5YTH - chains A and B of the 3 polymer chains in the assembly; structure by X-ray diffraction, 2.53 A resolution.

Chain A:
Protein: DNA polymerase I, thermostable
From: Thermus aquaticus
Notes: EC 2.7.7.7; fragment: large fragment
Reference sequence: P19821 (DPO1_THEAQ); residue numbers follow UniProt; this construct covers 294-832
Chain sequence (539 residues; numbered 294 to 832; the number before each row is that of its first residue):
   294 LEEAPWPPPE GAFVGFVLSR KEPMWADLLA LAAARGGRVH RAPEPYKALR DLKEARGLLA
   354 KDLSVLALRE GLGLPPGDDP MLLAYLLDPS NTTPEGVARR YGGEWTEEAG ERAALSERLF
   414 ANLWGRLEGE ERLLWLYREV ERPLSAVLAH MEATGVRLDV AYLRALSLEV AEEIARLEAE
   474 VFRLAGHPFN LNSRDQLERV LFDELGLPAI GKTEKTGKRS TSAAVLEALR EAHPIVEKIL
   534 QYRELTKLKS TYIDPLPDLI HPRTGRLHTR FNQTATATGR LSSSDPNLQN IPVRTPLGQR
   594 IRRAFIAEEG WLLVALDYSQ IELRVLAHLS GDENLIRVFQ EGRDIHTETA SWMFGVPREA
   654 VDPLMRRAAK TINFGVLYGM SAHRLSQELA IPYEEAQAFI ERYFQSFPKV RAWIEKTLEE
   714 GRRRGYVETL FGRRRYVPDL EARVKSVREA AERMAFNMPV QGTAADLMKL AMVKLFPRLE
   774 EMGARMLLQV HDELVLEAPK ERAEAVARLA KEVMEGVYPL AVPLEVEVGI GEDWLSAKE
Bound ions: Mg2+ site 1: Asp610, Tyr611, Asp785 (together with 2'-deoxyguanosine-5'-triphosphate); Mg2+ site 2: Asp610, Asp785 (together with 2'-deoxyguanosine-5'-triphosphate)
Residues lining bound ligands: 2'-deoxyguanosine-5'-triphosphate (DGT): Arg573, Asp610, Tyr611, Ser612, Gln613, Ile614, Glu615, His639, Arg659, Arg660, Lys663, Thr664, Phe667, Tyr671, Asn750, Asp785

Chain B:
Molecule: 12-nt DNA strand
Sequence (12 nucleotides; numbered 101 to 112; the number before each row is that of its first residue):
   101 GACCGCGGCG CC
Modified / non-standard residues: DOC (2',3'-dideoxycytidine-5'-monophosphate) at position 112

Interface between chain A and chain B:
Contacting residue pairs (34):
  Arg487(A) - DG107(B)  hydrogen bond to the phosphate
  Arg487(A) - DG108(B)  salt bridge to the phosphate
  Thr506(A) - DG107(B)  hydrogen bond to the phosphate
  Thr506(A) - DG108(B)  phosphate contact
  Glu507(A) - DG107(B)  phosphate contact
  Lys508(A) - DC106(B)  phosphate contact
  Lys508(A) - DG107(B)  hydrogen bond to the phosphate
  Thr509(A) - DC106(B)  phosphate contact
  Thr509(A) - DG107(B)  hydrogen bond to the phosphate
  Ser513(A) - DG108(B)  hydrogen bond to the phosphate
  Thr514(A) - DG108(B)  hydrogen bond to the phosphate
  Ser515(A) - DG108(B)  phosphate contact
  Ser515(A) - DC109(B)  phosphate contact
  Ala516(A) - DC109(B)  hydrogen bond to the phosphate
  Arg536(A) - DG108(B)  hydrogen bond to the phosphate
  Arg536(A) - DC109(B)  salt bridge to the phosphate
  Lys540(A) - DG108(B)  base contact
  Lys540(A) - DC109(B)  hydrogen bond to the base
  Lys540(A) - DG110(B)  sugar contact
  Leu541(A) - DG110(B)  sugar contact
  Tyr545(A) - DG110(B)  sugar contact
  Arg573(A) - DOC_112(B)  hydrogen bond to the base
  Gln582(A) - DC111(B)  sugar contact
  Asn583(A) - DG110(B)  base contact
  Asn583(A) - DC111(B)  sugar contact
  Ile584(A) - DC111(B)  sugar contact
  Pro585(A) - DG110(B)  phosphate contact
  Pro585(A) - DC111(B)  sugar contact
  Val586(A) - DC111(B)  hydrogen bond to the phosphate
  Arg587(A) - DG110(B)  salt bridge to the phosphate
  Arg587(A) - DC111(B)  salt bridge to the phosphate
  Arg660(A) - DOC_112(B)  base contact
  Val783(A) - DOC_112(B)  sugar contact
  His784(A) - DOC_112(B)  sugar contact
Interface residues without a listed pair, chain A (28 interface residues in all): Gly510, Asn580, Arg595, Asp785, Lys831

Overview:
Chain A and chain B form an interface of 28 and 7 residues respectively; the contacts include 11 hydrogen
bonds and 4 salt bridges. Among the polar pairs are Lys540(A)-DC109(B), Arg573(A)-DOC_112(B) and
Arg487(A)-DG107(B). Ligands of chain A: 2'-deoxyguanosine-5'-triphosphate.
Here chain A is DNA polymerase I, thermostable (Thermus aquaticus) and chain B is a 12-nt DNA strand. Entry
5YTH (Structure of large fragment of DNA Polymerase I from Thermus aquaticus Host-Guest complex with the
unnatural ...) was determined by X-ray diffraction (same publication as 5YTC, 5YTD, 5YTE, 5YTF, 5YTG and
5Z3N).
